1SZ3 - chains A and B; structure by X-ray diffraction, 1.60 A resolution.

== Chain A (and B) ==
Molecule: MutT/nudix family protein
Organism: Deinococcus radiodurans
Notes: EC 3.6.1.-; chain B of this document is another copy of the same molecule, construct and numbering; everything in this record applies to it too
Reference sequence: Q9RVK2 (Q9RVK2_DEIRA); numbering as in UniProt (aligned over 1-159)
Amino-acid sequence (159 residues; row label = number of the first residue in the row):
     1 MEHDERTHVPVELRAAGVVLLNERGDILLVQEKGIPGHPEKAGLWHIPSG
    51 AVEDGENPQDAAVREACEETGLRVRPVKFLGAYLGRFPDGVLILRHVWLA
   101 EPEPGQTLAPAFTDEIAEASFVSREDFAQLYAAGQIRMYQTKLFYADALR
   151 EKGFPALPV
Not modelled in the structure: 36-38, 159
Metal / ion sites: Mg2+ near E65 (its only coordinating residue here)
Small-molecule neighbours:
  - GMP-PNP (GNP; phosphoaminophosphonic acid-guanylate ester), molecule 1: M1, E2, D4, E5, R6
  - GMP-PNP (GNP), molecule 2: L13, A15, H46, I47, S49, G50, A51, E69, F87, P88, D89, V91, I93, R95
UniProt features mapped onto this chain:
  - motif: G50 to G71 (Nudix box)
  - binding site (ATP): M1 to R6, G50, A51, F87 to D89
  - binding site (Mg(2+)): M1, R14, S49, E53, E65, R95
What the authors report for this chain:
  - binding site for GMP-PNP: F87
  - conformationally variable residues (loop rearrangement, order/disorder transition): E2, P36 to H38, E40, K41

== How chain A and chain B interact ==
Pairs across the interface (62; chain A residue first):
  M1(A) - F87(B)  hydrophobic
  M1(A) - I93(B)  hydrophobic
  M1(A) - R95(B)
  M1(A) - M138(B)  hydrogen bond (backbone-side chain)
  E2(A) - E115(B)
  E2(A) - R137(B)
  H3(A) - E32(B)
  H3(A) - E115(B)
  H3(A) - R137(B)
  D4(A) - F87(B)
  E5(A) - F87(B)
  E5(A) - P88(B)
  R6(A) - R86(B)
  R6(A) - F87(B)
  R6(A) - I93(B)
  T7(A) - G85(B)
  T7(A) - R86(B)  hydrogen bond (backbone-backbone)
  H8(A) - L84(B)
  V9(A) - L84(B)  hydrogen bond (backbone-backbone)
  V9(A) - G85(B)
  V9(A) - R86(B)
  V9(A) - L92(B)  hydrophobic
  R14(A) - A82(B)  hydrogen bond (side chain-backbone)
  E32(A) - H3(B)
  N57(A) - K78(B)
  N57(A) - F79(B)  hydrogen bond (side chain-backbone)
  N57(A) - L80(B)
  Q59(A) - K78(B)
  Q59(A) - F79(B)  hydrogen bond (side chain-backbone)
  D60(A) - K78(B)  salt bridge
  K78(A) - N57(B)
  K78(A) - Q59(B)
  K78(A) - D60(B)  salt bridge
  F79(A) - N57(B)  hydrogen bond (backbone-side chain)
  F79(A) - Q59(B)  hydrogen bond (backbone-side chain)
  F79(A) - H96(B)
  F79(A) - W98(B)  hydrophobic
  L80(A) - N57(B)
  A82(A) - R14(B)  hydrogen bond (backbone-side chain)
  L84(A) - H8(B)
  L84(A) - V9(B)  hydrogen bond (backbone-backbone)
  L84(A) - L84(B)  hydrophobic
  G85(A) - T7(B)
  G85(A) - V9(B)
  R86(A) - R6(B)
  R86(A) - T7(B)  hydrogen bond (backbone-backbone)
  R86(A) - V9(B)
  F87(A) - M1(B)  hydrophobic
  F87(A) - D4(B)
  F87(A) - E5(B)
  F87(A) - R6(B)
  P88(A) - E5(B)
  L92(A) - V9(B)  hydrophobic
  I93(A) - M1(B)  hydrophobic
  R95(A) - M1(B)  hydrogen bond
  H96(A) - F79(B)
  W98(A) - F79(B)  hydrophobic
  E115(A) - E2(B)
  E115(A) - H3(B)
  R137(A) - M1(B)
  R137(A) - H3(B)
  M138(A) - M1(B)  hydrogen bond (side chain-backbone)
Also at the interface, not in a pair above, chain A (40 interface residues in all): V11, A15, H46, P58, Y83, L94, Y139, Q140, E151
Also at the interface, not in a pair above, chain B (40 interface residues in all): V11, A15, H46, P58, Y83, L94, Y139, Q140, E151

== In short ==
Chain A and chain B each contribute 40 residues to their interface; the contacts include 13 hydrogen bonds and
2 salt bridges. Polar pairs include D60(A)-K78(B), M1(A)-M138(B) and R14(A)-A82(B). Ligands of chain A:
GMP-PNP. From the paper: a binding site for GMP-PNP at F87(A); conformational variability at E2(A), P36(A) and
E40(A) among others.
Chain A and chain B are both MutT/nudix family protein (Deinococcus radiodurans); the structure, Crystal
structure of nudix hydrolase DR1025 in complexed with gnp and MG+2, was determined by X-ray diffraction,
deposited together with 1SJY and 1SOI.
